Entry 8JH2 (electron microscopy, 5.70 A resolution (low resolution: residue-level contacts below are approximate; hydrogen-bond / salt-bridge calls are withheld)); this record covers chains T and c of the 28 polymer chains in the assembly.

# Chain T
Molecule: 228-nt DNA strand
Organism: synthetic construct
Sequence (228 nucleotides; row label = number of the first residue in the row; numbers below 1 keep their minus sign (DA-72 is residue -72)):
   -72 ATCAGAATCC CGGTGCCGAG GCCGCTCAAT TGGTCGTAGA CAGCTCTAGC ACCGCTTAAA
   -12 CGCACGTACG CGCTGTCCCC CGCGTTTTAA CCGCCAAGGG GATTACACCC AAGACACCAG
    48 GCACGAGACA GAAAAAAACA ACGAAAACGG CCACCACCCA AACACACCAA ACACAAGAGC
   108 TAATTGACTG ACGTAAGCGT GGACCTCCTA TTGCTTTAAA GGCAGAGG
Not modelled in the structure: 55-155

# Chain c
Name: Histone H2A type 1-B/E
Organism: Homo sapiens
UniProtKB: P04908 (H2A1B_HUMAN); residues 0-129 here correspond to UniProt positions 1-130 (UniProt number = residue number + 1)
Sequence (130 residues; each row starts with the number of its first residue; numbering starts at 0):
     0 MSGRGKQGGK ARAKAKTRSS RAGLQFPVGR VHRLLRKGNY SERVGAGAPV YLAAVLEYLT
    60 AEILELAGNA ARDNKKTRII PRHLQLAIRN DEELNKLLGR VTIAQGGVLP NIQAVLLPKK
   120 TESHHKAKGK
Not modelled in the structure: 0-17, 119-129
Swiss-Prot annotation at these positions:
  - modified residue: Ser1 (N-acetylserine), Arg3 (Citrulline), Lys5 (N6-(2-hydroxyisobutyryl)lysine), Lys9 (N6-(2-hydroxyisobutyryl)lysine), Lys13 (N6-(beta-hydroxybutyryl)lysine), Lys36 (N6-(2-hydroxyisobutyryl)lysine), Lys74 (N6-(2-hydroxyisobutyryl)lysine), Lys75 (N6-(2-hydroxyisobutyryl)lysine), Lys95 (N6-(2-hydroxyisobutyryl)lysine), Gln104 (N5-methylglutamine), Lys118 (N6-(2-hydroxyisobutyryl)lysine), Lys119 (N6-crotonyllysine), Thr120 (Phosphothreonine), Lys125 (N6-crotonyllysine)
  - cross-link (Glycyl lysine isopeptide (Lys-Gly)): Lys13 (interchain with G-Cter in ubiquitin), Lys15 (interchain with G-Cter in ubiquitin), Lys119 (interchain with G-Cter in ubiquitin)

# Interface between chain T and chain c
Pairs across the interface (7; chain T residue first):
  DA-54(T) - Arg77(c)
  DA-44(T) - Gly28(c)
  DA-44(T) - Arg29(c)
  DA-44(T) - Arg32(c)
  DT-43(T) - Arg20(c)
  DT-42(T) - Arg20(c)
  DA-35(T) - Arg42(c)

# In short
5 residues of chain T and 6 residues of chain c are in contact.
Chain T is a 228-nt DNA strand (synthetic construct) and chain c is Histone H2A type 1-B/E (Homo sapiens); the
structure, RNA polymerase II elongation complex bound with Elf1, Spt4/5 and foreign DNA, stalled at SHL(-1) of
..., was determined by electron microscopy together with 8JH3 and 8JH4 from the same study.
